3L71 - chains N and T of the 20 polymer chains in the assembly; structure by X-ray diffraction, 2.84 A resolution.

[Chain N]
Name: Mitochondrial ubiquinol-cytochrome-c reductase complex core protein i
Organism: Gallus gallus
Notes: EC 1.10.2.2
UniProtKB: D0VX31 (D0VX31_CHICK); residue numbers follow UniProt; this construct covers 1-446
Chain sequence (446 residues; numbered 1 to 446; the number before each row is that of its first residue):
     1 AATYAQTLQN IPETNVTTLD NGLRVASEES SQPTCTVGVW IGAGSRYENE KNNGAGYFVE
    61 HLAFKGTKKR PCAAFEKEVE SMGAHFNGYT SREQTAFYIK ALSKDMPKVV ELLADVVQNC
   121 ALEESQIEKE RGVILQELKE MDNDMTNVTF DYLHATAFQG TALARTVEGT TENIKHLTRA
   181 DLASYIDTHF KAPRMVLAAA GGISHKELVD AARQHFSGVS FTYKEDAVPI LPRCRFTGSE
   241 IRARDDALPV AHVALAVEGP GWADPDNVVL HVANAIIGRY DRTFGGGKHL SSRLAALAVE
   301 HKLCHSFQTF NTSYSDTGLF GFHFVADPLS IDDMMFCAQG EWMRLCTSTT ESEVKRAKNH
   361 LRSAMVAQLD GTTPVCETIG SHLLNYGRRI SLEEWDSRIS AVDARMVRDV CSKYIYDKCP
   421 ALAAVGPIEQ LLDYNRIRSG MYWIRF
Not modelled in the structure: 1-2, 445-446

[Chain T]
Name: Mitochondrial ubiquinol-cytochrome c reductase ubiquinone-binding protein qp-c
Organism: Gallus gallus
Notes: EC 1.10.2.2
UniProtKB: D0VX32 (D0VX32_CHICK); residues 1-81 here = UniProt positions 1-81
Chain sequence (81 residues; numbered 1 to 81; the number before each row is that of its first residue):
     1 GIHFGNLARV RHIITYSLSP FEQRAIPNIF SDALPNVWRR FSSQVFKVAP PFLGAYLLYS
    61 WGTQEFERLK RKNPADYEND Q
Not modelled in the structure: 1, 81

[Interface between chain N and chain T]
Residue-residue contacts (43):
  Gln159(N) - Leu18(T)
  Phe236(N) - Glu22(T)
  Thr237(N) - Leu18(T)
  Thr237(N) - Glu22(T)
  Gly238(N) - Leu18(T)
  Gly238(N) - Ser19(T)  hydrogen bond (backbone-backbone)
  Gly238(N) - Glu22(T)
  Ser239(N) - Ser17(T)
  Ser239(N) - Leu18(T)
  Glu240(N) - Thr15(T)
  Glu240(N) - Tyr16(T)
  Glu240(N) - Ser17(T)  hydrogen bond (backbone-backbone)
  Ile241(N) - Ile14(T)  hydrophobic
  Ile241(N) - Thr15(T)
  Arg242(N) - Ile13(T)
  Arg242(N) - Ile14(T)
  Arg242(N) - Thr15(T)  hydrogen bond (backbone-backbone)
  Arg244(N) - Ala8(T)  hydrogen bond (side chain-backbone)
  Arg244(N) - Val10(T)
  Arg244(N) - Arg11(T)
  Arg244(N) - His12(T)  hydrogen bond (backbone-backbone)
  Arg244(N) - Ile13(T)  hydrogen bond (backbone-backbone)
  Asp245(N) - Val10(T)
  Asp245(N) - Arg11(T)  salt bridge
  Asp246(N) - Ala8(T)
  Asp246(N) - Arg9(T)
  Asp246(N) - Val10(T)  hydrogen bond (side chain-backbone)
  Ala247(N) - Arg9(T)
  Ala247(N) - Arg11(T)
  Leu329(N) - Gly5(T)
  Leu329(N) - Asn6(T)
  Cys419(N) - Ser19(T)  hydrogen bond
  Cys419(N) - Phe21(T)  hydrophobic
  Glu429(N) - Phe4(T)
  Glu429(N) - Gly5(T)  hydrogen bond (side chain-backbone)
  Glu429(N) - Asn6(T)  hydrogen bond (side chain-backbone)
  Glu429(N) - Leu7(T)  hydrogen bond (side chain-backbone)
  Glu429(N) - Ala8(T)  hydrogen bond (side chain-backbone)
  Gln430(N) - Phe4(T)
  Leu432(N) - Phe4(T)  hydrophobic
  Tyr434(N) - Ser19(T)
  Asn435(N) - Pro20(T)
  Arg438(N) - Phe21(T)
Interface residues without a listed pair, chain N (22 interface residues in all): Tyr152, Ala243

[Overview]
22 residues of chain N and 19 residues of chain T are in contact, with 12 hydrogen bonds and 1 salt bridge.
Polar contacts include Asp245(N)-Arg11(T), Arg244(N)-Ala8(T) and Asp246(N)-Val10(T).
Here chain N is Mitochondrial ubiquinol-cytochrome-c reductase complex core protein i and chain T is
Mitochondrial ubiquinol-cytochrome c reductase ubiquinone-binding protein qp-c, both from Gallus gallus. Entry
3L71 (Cytochrome BC1 complex from chicken with azoxystrobin bound) was determined by X-ray diffraction.
